PDB entry 7AL3 | electron microscopy, 4.80 A resolution (low resolution: residue-level contacts below are approximate; hydrogen-bond / salt-bridge calls are withheld) | chains B and C of the 3 polymer chains in the assembly

# Chain B
Protein: Genome polyprotein
From: Deformed wing virus
Reference sequence: E0YTW0 (E0YTW0_9VIRU); the author numbering skips numbers that UniProt does not, so the offset changes along the chain: 1-44 = UniProt 116-159; 46-254 = UniProt 160-368
Amino-acid sequence (253 residues; each row starts with the number of its first residue; note: 1 number in that range is skipped by the numbering (no residue carries it; nothing is unmodelled there)):
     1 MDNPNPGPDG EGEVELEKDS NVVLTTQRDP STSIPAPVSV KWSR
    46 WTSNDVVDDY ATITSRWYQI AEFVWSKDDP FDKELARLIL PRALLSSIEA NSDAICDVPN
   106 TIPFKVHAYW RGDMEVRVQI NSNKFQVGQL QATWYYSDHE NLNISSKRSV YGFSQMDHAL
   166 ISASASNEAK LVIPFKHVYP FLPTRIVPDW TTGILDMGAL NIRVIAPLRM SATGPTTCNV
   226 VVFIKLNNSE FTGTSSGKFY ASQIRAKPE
Unresolved in the structure: 1-20, 251-254

# Chain C
Protein: Genome polyprotein
From: Deformed wing virus
Reference sequence: Q7TG18 (Q7TG18_9VIRU); residues 1-416 here correspond to UniProt positions 486-901 (UniProt number = residue number + 485)
Amino-acid sequence (416 residues; row label = number of the first residue in the row):
     1 DNPSYQQSPR HFVPTGMHSL ALGTNLVEPL HALRLDAAGT TQHPVGCAPD EDMTVSSIAS
    61 RYGLIRRVQW KKDHAKGSLL LQLDADPFVE QRIEGTNPIS LYWFAPVGVV SSMFMQWRGS
   121 LEYRFDIIAS QFHTGRLIVG YVPGLTASLQ LQMDYMKLKS SSYVVFDLQE SNSFTFEVPY
   181 VSYRPWWVRK YGGNYLPSST DAPSTLFMYV QVPLIPMEAV SDTIDINVYV RGGSSFEVCV
   241 PVQPSLGLNW NTDFILRNDE EYRAKTGYAP YYAGVWHSFN NSNSLVFRWG SASDQIAQWP
   301 TISVPRGELA FLRIKDGKQA AVGTQPWRTM VVWPSGHGYN IGIPTYNAER ARQLAQHLYG
   361 GGSLTDEKAK QLFVPANQQG PGKVSNGNPV WEVMRAPLAT QRAHIQDFEF IEAIPE
Unresolved in the structure: 1-2, 52, 95-96, 199, 280-284, 287, 290-294, 316-322, 331, 353-354, 399-416

# Interface between chain B and chain C
Contacting residue pairs (36; chain B residue first):
  V40(B) - V45(C)
  W42(B) - G46(C)
  R44(B) - V45(C)
  F76(B) - R67(C)
  K129(B) - Q131(C)
  F130(B) - F132(C)
  F130(B) - V220(C)
  V132(B) - I128(C)
  V132(B) - S130(C)
  Q134(B) - I128(C)
  N148(B) - W250(C)
  S151(B) - N249(C)
  S154(B) - W103(C)
  Y156(B) - L64(C)
  Y156(B) - W103(C)
  G157(B) - W103(C)
  S159(B) - Y62(C)
  S159(B) - L64(C)
  Q160(B) - R61(C)
  Q160(B) - Y62(C)
  Q160(B) - F104(C)
  Q160(B) - P106(C)
  S169(B) - A129(C)
  S169(B) - S130(C)
  K181(B) - D50(C)
  I210(B) - N227(C)
  A211(B) - I128(C)
  A211(B) - D225(C)
  P212(B) - D225(C)
  R214(B) - R67(C)
  R214(B) - Q69(C)
  R214(B) - S221(C)
  R214(B) - T223(C)
  R214(B) - D225(C)
  M215(B) - S221(C)
  S216(B) - A219(C)
Also at the interface, not in a pair above, chain B (30 interface residues in all): P35, A36, P37, G133, K152, V155, D162
Also at the interface, not in a pair above, chain C (31 interface residues in all): C47, G63, A105, H133, M217, E218, Y229

# Overview
The interface between chain B and chain C involves 30 residues on one side and 31 on the other.
Chain B is Genome polyprotein and chain C is Genome polyprotein, both from Deformed wing virus; the structure,
Native-like genome-containing particle of DWV in acidic pH, was determined by electron microscopy.
